PDB entry 6N2T | X-ray diffraction, 2.60 A resolution | chains A and P of the 4 polymer chains in the assembly

# Chain A
Name: DNA polymerase beta
From: Homo sapiens
Notes: EC 2.7.7.7, 4.2.99.-; fragment: DNA Polymerase Beta
Reference sequence: P06746 (DPOLB_HUMAN); numbering as in UniProt (aligned over 1-335)
Chain sequence (335 residues; numbered 1 to 335; the number before each row is that of its first residue):
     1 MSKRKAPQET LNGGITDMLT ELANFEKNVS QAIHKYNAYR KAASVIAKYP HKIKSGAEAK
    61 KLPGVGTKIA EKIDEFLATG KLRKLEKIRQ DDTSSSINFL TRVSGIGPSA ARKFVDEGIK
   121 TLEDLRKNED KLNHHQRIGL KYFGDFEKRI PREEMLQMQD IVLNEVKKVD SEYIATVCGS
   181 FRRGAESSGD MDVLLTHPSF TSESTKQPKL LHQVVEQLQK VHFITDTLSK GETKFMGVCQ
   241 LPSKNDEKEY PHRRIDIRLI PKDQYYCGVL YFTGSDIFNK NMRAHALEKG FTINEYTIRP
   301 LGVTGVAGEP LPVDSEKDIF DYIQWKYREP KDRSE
Unresolved in the structure: 1-9
Bound ions: Na+ site 1: Lys60, Leu62, Val65 (shared with 1 residue of chain D); Na+ site 2: Thr101, Val103, Ile106 (shared with DG9(P) of chain P); Mg2+ site 1: Asp190, Asp192 (together with 1GC); Mg2+ site 2: Asp190, Asp192, Asp256 (together with 1GC) (shared with DC10(P) of chain P)
Ligand contacts: 1GC (2'-deoxy-5'-O-[(R)-hydroxy{[(S)-hydroxy(phosphonooxy)phosphoryl]methyl}phosphoryl]guanosine): Arg149, Gly179, Ser180, Arg183, Ser188, Gly189, Asp190, Asp192, Asp256, Tyr271, Phe272, Thr273, Gly274, Ser275, Asp276, Asn279, Arg283

# Chain P
Molecule: 10-nt DNA strand
Notes: fragment: Primer Strand
Sequence (10 nucleotides; each row starts with the number of its first residue):
     1 GCTGATGCGC
Bound ions: Na+: DG9 (shared with Thr101(A), Val103(A), Ile106(A) of chain A); Mg2+: DC10 (together with 1GC) (shared with Asp190(A), Asp192(A), Asp256(A) of chain A)

# How chain A and chain P interact
Contacting residue pairs - 16 pairs, chain A then chain P:
  Val103(A) with DG9(P), phosphate contact
  Ser104(A) with DG9(P), phosphate contact
  Gly105(A) with DC8(P), sugar contact; DG9(P), hydrogen bond to the phosphate
  Ile106(A) with DG9(P), phosphate contact
  Gly107(A) with DC8(P), hydrogen bond to the phosphate
  Pro108(A) with DC8(P), phosphate contact
  Ser109(A) with DG7(P), phosphate contact; DC8(P), hydrogen bond to the phosphate
  Ala110(A) with DC8(P), hydrogen bond to the phosphate
  Asp192(A) with DC10(P), phosphate contact
  Met236(A) with DC10(P), sugar contact
  Arg254(A) with DG9(P), phosphate contact; DC10(P), salt bridge to the phosphate
  Asp256(A) with DC10(P), phosphate contact
  Tyr271(A) with DC10(P), hydrogen bond to the base
Other interface residues (no listed pair), chain A (17 interface residues in all): His135, Asp190, Lys234, Phe272

# Summary
17 residues of chain A and 4 residues of chain P are in contact; the contacts include 5 hydrogen bonds and 1
salt bridge. Polar contacts include Tyr271(A)-DC10(P), Gly105(A)-DG9(P) and Gly107(A)-DC8(P). Ligands of chain
A: compound 1GC. Lys60(A), Leu62(A) and Val65(A) coordinate Na+ site 1.
Chain A is DNA polymerase beta (Homo sapiens) and chain P is a 10-nt DNA strand; the structure, Ternary
complex crystal structure of DNA polymerase Beta with 5-hydroxymethyl-dC (5-hmC) at the templating position,
was determined by X-ray diffraction (same publication as 6N2R and 6N2S).
